Entry 6EHE (X-ray diffraction, 2.31 A resolution); this record covers chain A.

Chain A:
Molecule: OmpT protein
Organism: Vibrio cholerae serotype O1 (strain ATCC 39541 / Classical Ogawa 395 / O395)
UniProt: A0A0H3AME7 (A0A0H3AME7_VIBC3); the construct has insertions or renumbered stretches relative to UniProt, so the offset changes along the chain: 7-294 = UniProt 50-337; 297-310 = UniProt 355-368
Sequence (319 residues; each row starts with the number of its first residue; note: 2 numbers in that range are skipped by the numbering (no residue carries them; nothing is unmodelled there); a row labelled like 294A-294Q holds insertion residues (294A, then the next letters in order)):
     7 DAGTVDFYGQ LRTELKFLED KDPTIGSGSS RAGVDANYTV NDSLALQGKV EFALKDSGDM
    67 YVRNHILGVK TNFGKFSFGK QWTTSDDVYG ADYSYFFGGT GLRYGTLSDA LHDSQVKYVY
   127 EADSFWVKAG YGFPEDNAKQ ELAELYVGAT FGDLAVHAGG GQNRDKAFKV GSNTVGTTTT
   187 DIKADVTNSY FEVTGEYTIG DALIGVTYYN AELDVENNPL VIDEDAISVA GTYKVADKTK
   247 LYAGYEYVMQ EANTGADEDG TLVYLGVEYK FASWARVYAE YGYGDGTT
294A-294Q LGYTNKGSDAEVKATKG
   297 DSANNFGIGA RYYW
Unresolved in the structure: 294A-294Q
Sequence notes: conflict Gly294Q (Val354 in A0A0H3AME7), Tyr308 (Ile366 in A0A0H3AME7)
Ligand contacts: Mg2+ (MG): Arg18, Tyr101, Arg307

Overview:
Chain A binds Mg2+.
Chain A is OmpT protein (Vibrio cholerae serotype O1 (strain ATCC 39541 / Classical Ogawa 395 / O395)); the
structure, OmpTdeltaL8 (loop L8 deletion mutant of OmpT), an outer membrane protein of Vibrio cholerae, was
determined by X-ray diffraction together with 5OYK, 6EHB, 6EHC, 6EHD and 6EHF from the same study.
